6XIS - chains A and D of the 4 polymer chains in the assembly; structure by electron microscopy, 3.90 A resolution.

== Chain A (and D) ==
Molecule: G protein-activated inward rectifier potassium channel 2
Source organism: Mus musculus
Notes: chain D of this document is another copy of the same molecule, construct and numbering; everything in this record applies to it too
UniProtKB: A0A338P6L0 (A0A338P6L0_MOUSE); residues 52-380 here correspond to UniProt positions 34-362 (UniProt number = residue number - 18)
Sequence (340 residues; row label = number of the first residue in the row):
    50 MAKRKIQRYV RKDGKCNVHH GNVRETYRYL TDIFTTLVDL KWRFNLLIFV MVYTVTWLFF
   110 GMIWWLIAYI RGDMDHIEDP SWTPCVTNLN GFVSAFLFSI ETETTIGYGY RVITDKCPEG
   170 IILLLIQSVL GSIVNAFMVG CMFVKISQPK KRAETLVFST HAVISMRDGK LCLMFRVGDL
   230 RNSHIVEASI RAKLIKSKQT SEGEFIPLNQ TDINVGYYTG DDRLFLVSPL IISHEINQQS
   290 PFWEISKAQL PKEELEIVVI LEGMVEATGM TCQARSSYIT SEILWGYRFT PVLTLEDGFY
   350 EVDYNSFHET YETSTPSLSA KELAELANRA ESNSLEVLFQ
Disordered / not traced: 50-54, 67-76, 197-203, 382-389
Sequence notes: expression tag (50-51, 381-389)
Reported in the primary citation:
  - conformationally variable residues (side-chain flip): F192

== Interface between chain A and chain D ==
Residue-residue contacts (67; chain A residue first):
  I55(A) with F348(D)
  Y58(A) with V276(D), hydrophobic; S277(D)
  C65(A) with H233(D), hydrogen bond; E315(D)
  F147(A) with Y157(D)
  E150(A) with I155(D)
  T151(A) with I155(D); Y157(D)
  T154(A) with T153(D); T154(D); I155(D)
  G156(A) with I155(D); G156(D); Y157(D)
  G158(A) with Y157(D)
  R160(A) with Y157(D)
  V161(A) with Y159(D), hydrophobic
  I162(A) with E150(D); Y157(D), hydrophobic; R160(D)
  T163(A) with L146(D); Y159(D); R160(D), hydrogen bond (backbone-side chain)
  D164(A) with Y159(D)
  I170(A) with L146(D), hydrophobic
  L174(A) with W106(D), hydrophobic; F145(D), hydrophobic; I149(D), hydrophobic
  S177(A) with W106(D)
  V178(A) with W106(D), hydrophobic
  I182(A) with L95(D), hydrophobic; M187(D), hydrophobic
  A185(A) with V188(D), hydrophobic
  G189(A) with I195(D)
  F192(A) with F192(D), hydrophobic; S196(D)
  R240(A) with V235(D); E236(D); R272(D); F274(D)
  K242(A) with R272(D), hydrogen bond (side chain-backbone); F274(D)
  E251(A) with M215(D); R337(D), salt bridge; T362(D); S363(D)
  E253(A) with R337(D); Y360(D), hydrogen bond
  I255(A) with R216(D)
  P256(A) with L342(D)
  L257(A) with S277(D)
  Q259(A) with F274(D), hydrogen bond (side chain-backbone)
  D261(A) with G269(D); D270(D); R272(D), salt bridge
  Y266(A) with Y266(D); G269(D); R272(D)
  Y267(A) with Y267(D); T268(D), hydrogen bond (side chain-backbone)
  I309(A) with F274(D), hydrophobic
  T320(A) with T317(D)
  Q322(A) with V235(D)
  R324(A) with H233(D), hydrogen bond (side chain-backbone); V235(D); E315(D), salt bridge
Interface residues without a listed pair, chain A (46 interface residues in all): I155, Y157, K165, L173, S181, V193, K247, S250, N258
Interface residues without a listed pair, chain D (47 interface residues in all): V99, Y102, D217, L273, L279, F338, P340

== Overview ==
46 residues of chain A face 47 of chain D across their interface, with 7 hydrogen bonds and 3 salt bridges.
Polar contacts include E251(A)-R337(D), D261(A)-R272(D) and R324(A)-E315(D). The paper reports conformational
variability at F192(A).
Both chains are G protein-activated inward rectifier potassium channel 2 (Mus musculus). Entry 6XIS (Cryo-EM
structure of the G protein-gated inward rectifier K+ channel GIRK2 (Kir3.2) in apo form) was determined by
electron microscopy, deposited together with 6XIT.
